4K0J - chains A and C of the 3 polymer chains in the assembly; structure by X-ray diffraction, 3.00 A resolution.

== Chain A (and C) ==
Name: Heavy metal cation tricomponent efflux pump ZneA(CzcA-like)
Source organism: Cupriavidus metallidurans
Notes: chain C of this document is another copy of the same molecule, construct and numbering; everything in this record applies to it too
UniProtKB: Q1LCD8 (Q1LCD8_RALME); numbering as in UniProt (aligned over 1-1039)
Amino-acid sequence (1045 residues; row label = number of the first residue in the row):
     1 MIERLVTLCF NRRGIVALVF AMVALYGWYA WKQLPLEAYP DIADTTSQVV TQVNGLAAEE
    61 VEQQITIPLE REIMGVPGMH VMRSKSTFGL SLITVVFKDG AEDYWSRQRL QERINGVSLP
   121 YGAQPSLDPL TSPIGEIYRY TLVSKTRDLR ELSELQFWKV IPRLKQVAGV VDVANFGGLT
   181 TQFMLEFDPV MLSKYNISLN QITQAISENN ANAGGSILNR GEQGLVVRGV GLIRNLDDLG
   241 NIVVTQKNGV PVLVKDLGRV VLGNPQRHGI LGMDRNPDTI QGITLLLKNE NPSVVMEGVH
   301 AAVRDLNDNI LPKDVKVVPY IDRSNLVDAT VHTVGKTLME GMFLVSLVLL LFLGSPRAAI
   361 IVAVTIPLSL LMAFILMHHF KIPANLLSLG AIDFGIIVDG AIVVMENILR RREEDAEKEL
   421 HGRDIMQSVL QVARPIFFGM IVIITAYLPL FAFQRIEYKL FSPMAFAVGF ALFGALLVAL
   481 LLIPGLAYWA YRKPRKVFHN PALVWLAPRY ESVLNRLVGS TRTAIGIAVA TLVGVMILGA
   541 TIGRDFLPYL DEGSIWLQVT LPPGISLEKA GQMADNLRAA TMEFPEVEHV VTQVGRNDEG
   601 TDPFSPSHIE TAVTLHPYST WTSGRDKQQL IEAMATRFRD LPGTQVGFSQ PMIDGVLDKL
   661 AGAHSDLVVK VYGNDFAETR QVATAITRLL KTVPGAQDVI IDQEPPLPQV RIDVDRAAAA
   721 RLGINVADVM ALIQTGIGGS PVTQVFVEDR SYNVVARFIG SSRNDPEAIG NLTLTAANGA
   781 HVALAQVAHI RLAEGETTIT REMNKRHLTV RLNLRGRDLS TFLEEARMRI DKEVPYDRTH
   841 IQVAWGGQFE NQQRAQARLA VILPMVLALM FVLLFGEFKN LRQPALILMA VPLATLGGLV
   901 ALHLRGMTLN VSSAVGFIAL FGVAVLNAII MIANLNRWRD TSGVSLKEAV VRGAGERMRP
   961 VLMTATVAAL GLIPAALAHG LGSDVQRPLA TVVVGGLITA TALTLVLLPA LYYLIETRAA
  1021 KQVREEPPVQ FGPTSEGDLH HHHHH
Unresolved in the structure: 1-3, 247-257, 413-423, 488-501, 517-519, 876-882, 936-946, 1019-1045 (chain C: 1-3, 116-122, 242-256, 414-422, 488-501, 839-840, 878-882, 941-943, 1018-1045)
Differences from the reference sequence: expression tag (1040-1045)
Reported in the primary citation:
  - conformationally variable residues (loop rearrangement, side-chain flip): His268, Arg596, Asp602
  - contacts within the chain: Thr180-His268
  - catalytic residues: Asp393, Asp399, Glu406 (proposed by the authors, not directly observed)
  - binding site for Zn2+: Asp602

== How chain A and chain C interact ==
Pairs across the interface (82):
  Gly55(A) with Gly214(C); Gly215(C); Ser216(C), hydrogen bond (backbone-backbone)
  Leu56(A) with Asn212(C); Ala213(C); Gly214(C)
  Ala57(A) with Val226(C), hydrophobic; Arg228(C)
  Glu59(A) with Arg228(C), salt bridge
  Glu60(A) with Asn212(C), hydrogen bond; Arg228(C), salt bridge
  Gln63(A) with Leu232(C); Arg234(C), hydrogen bond; Phe746(C); Glu748(C), hydrogen bond (side chain-backbone)
  Gln64(A) with Phe746(C)
  Ile67(A) with Asp749(C)
  Arg71(A) with Trp158(C); Ser751(C)
  Met74(A) with Gln166(C)
  Gly75(A) with Lys165(C)
  Pro77(A) with Tyr104(C)
  Phe88(A) with Ser216(C); Ile217(C), hydrophobic; Val226(C), hydrophobic
  Trp105(A) with Tyr104(C), hydrophobic
  Arg109(A) with Tyr104(C)
  Arg113(A) with Lys165(C)
  Tyr121(A) with Asn212(C), hydrogen bond (side chain-backbone)
  Gln266(A) with Ile217(C), hydrogen bond (side chain-backbone); Asn219(C)
  Pro563(A) with Gln223(C), hydrogen bond (backbone-side chain)
  Gly564(A) with Gln223(C), hydrogen bond (backbone-side chain); Gly224(C), hydrogen bond (backbone-backbone)
  Ile565(A) with Glu222(C); Gln223(C)
  Ser566(A) with Asn219(C); Glu222(C), hydrogen bond (backbone-backbone)
  Lys569(A) with Glu222(C)
  Leu707(A) with Val226(C), hydrophobic
  Pro708(A) with Gln223(C); Leu225(C), hydrophobic
  Gln709(A) with Leu225(C); Val226(C); Arg228(C), hydrogen bond
  Val710(A) with Val226(C), hydrogen bond (backbone-backbone); Val227(C); Arg228(C), hydrogen bond (backbone-backbone)
  Arg711(A) with Arg228(C); Val230(C)
  Ile712(A) with Val227(C), hydrophobic; Arg228(C), hydrogen bond (backbone-backbone); Gly229(C); Val230(C), hydrogen bond (backbone-backbone)
  Val714(A) with Val230(C), hydrogen bond (backbone-backbone)
  Arg716(A) with Asn209(C), hydrogen bond; Gly231(C), hydrogen bond (side chain-backbone)
  Ala720(A) with Asn241(C)
  Val726(A) with Asn209(C); Gly231(C)
  Ala727(A) with Glu208(C); Asn209(C)
  Met730(A) with Ala211(C); Ala213(C), hydrogen bond (side chain-backbone); Gly229(C); Val230(C); Gly231(C)
  Ile733(A) with Gly215(C); Gly229(C)
  Gln734(A) with Ala213(C); Gly214(C), hydrogen bond (side chain-backbone)
  Ile737(A) with Gly215(C)
  Gly738(A) with Gly215(C); Ser216(C)
  Arg763(A) with Leu218(C)
  Asn764(A) with Leu218(C); Asn219(C)
  Pro766(A) with Arg220(C)
  Leu792(A) with Arg220(C); Leu225(C), hydrophobic
  Val872(A) with Leu18(C), hydrophobic; Met22(C), hydrophobic
Also at the interface, not in a pair above, chain A (52 interface residues in all): Glu112, Asp713, Ala717, Asn725, Asp765, Arg801, Met803, Phe875
Also at the interface, not in a pair above, chain C (42 interface residues in all): Glu102, Gln108, Gly221, Ile233, Asp238, Leu287, Val747

== Overview ==
52 residues of chain A face 42 of chain C across their interface, with 20 hydrogen bonds and 2 salt bridges.
Polar contacts include Glu59(A)-Arg228(C), Glu60(A)-Arg228(C) and Glu60(A)-Asn212(C). From the paper:
catalytic residues Asp393(A), Asp399(A) and Glu406(A); a binding site for Zn2+ at Asp602(A).
Chain A and chain C are both Heavy metal cation tricomponent efflux pump ZneA(CzcA-like) (Cupriavidus
metallidurans); the structure, X-ray crystal structure of a heavy metal efflux pump, crystal form I, was
determined by X-ray diffraction together with 4K0E from the same study.
